5EU3 - chains A and B of the 3 polymer chains in the assembly; structure by X-ray diffraction, 1.97 A resolution.

Chain A:
Molecule: HLA class I histocompatibility antigen, A-2 alpha chain
Source organism: Homo sapiens
UniProtKB: P01892 (1A02_HUMAN); residues 1-276 here correspond to UniProt positions 25-300 (UniProt number = residue number + 24)
Sequence (276 residues; each row starts with the number of its first residue):
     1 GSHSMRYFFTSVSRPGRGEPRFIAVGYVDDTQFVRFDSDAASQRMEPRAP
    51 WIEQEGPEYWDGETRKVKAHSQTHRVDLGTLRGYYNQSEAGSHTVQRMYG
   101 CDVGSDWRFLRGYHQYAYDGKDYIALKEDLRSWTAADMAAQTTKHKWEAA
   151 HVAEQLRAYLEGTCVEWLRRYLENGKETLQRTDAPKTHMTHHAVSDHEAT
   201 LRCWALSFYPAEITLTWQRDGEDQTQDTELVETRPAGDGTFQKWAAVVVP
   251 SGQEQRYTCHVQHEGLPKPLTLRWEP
Disulfide bonds: Cys101-Cys164, Cys203-Cys259

Chain B:
Molecule: Beta-2-microglobulin
Source organism: Homo sapiens
UniProtKB: P61769 (B2MG_HUMAN); residues 1-99 here correspond to UniProt positions 21-119 (UniProt number = residue number + 20)
Sequence (100 residues; each row starts with the number of its first residue; numbering starts at 0):
     0 MIQRTPKIQVYSRHPAENGKSNFLNCYVSGFHPSDIEVDLLKNGERIEKV
    50 EHSDLSFSKDWSFYLLYYTEFTPTEKDEYACRVNHVTLSQPKIVKWDRDM
Construct notes: initiating methionine (0)
Disulfide bonds: Cys25-Cys80
UniProt features mapped onto this chain:
  - modified residue: Gln2 (Pyrrolidone carboxylic acid)
  - glycosylation: Ile1 (N-linked (Glc) (glycation) isoleucine), Lys19 (N-linked (Glc) (glycation) lysine), Lys41 (N-linked (Glc) (glycation) lysine), Lys48 (N-linked (Glc) (glycation) lysine), Lys58 (N-linked (Glc) (glycation) lysine), Lys91 (N-linked (Glc) (glycation) lysine), Lys94 (N-linked (Glc) (glycation) lysine)

Interface between chain A and chain B:
Pairs across the interface - 58 pairs, chain A then chain B:
  Phe8(A) - Ser55(B)
  Phe8(A) - Phe56(B)
  Phe9(A) - Phe56(B)
  Thr10(A) - Leu54(B)
  Thr10(A) - Phe56(B)
  Thr10(A) - Phe62(B)
  Val12(A) - Ser33(B)
  Ile23(A) - Leu54(B)
  Val25(A) - Asp53(B)
  Val25(A) - Leu54(B)
  Val25(A) - Ser55(B)
  Tyr27(A) - Ser55(B)
  Tyr27(A) - Tyr63(B)
  Gln32(A) - Asp53(B)  hydrogen bond
  Arg35(A) - Asp53(B)  salt bridge
  Arg48(A) - Asp53(B)  salt bridge
  Gln96(A) - His31(B)
  Gln96(A) - Phe56(B)
  Gln96(A) - Trp60(B)  hydrogen bond (side chain-backbone)
  Gln96(A) - Phe62(B)
  Arg97(A) - Phe56(B)
  Met98(A) - Phe56(B)  hydrophobic
  Gln115(A) - Trp60(B)
  Tyr116(A) - Trp60(B)
  Ala117(A) - Trp60(B)
  Asp119(A) - Met0(B)  hydrogen bond (backbone-backbone)
  Asp119(A) - Ile1(B)
  Asp119(A) - His31(B)
  Gly120(A) - Ile1(B)
  Gly120(A) - Arg3(B)  hydrogen bond (backbone-side chain)
  Gly120(A) - His31(B)  hydrogen bond (backbone-side chain)
  Gly120(A) - Trp60(B)
  Lys121(A) - Ile1(B)
  Asp122(A) - Trp60(B)  hydrogen bond
  Thr190(A) - Met99(B)  hydrogen bond (side chain-backbone)
  His192(A) - Asp98(B)
  His192(A) - Met99(B)  hydrogen bond (side chain-backbone)
  Arg202(A) - Met99(B)  hydrogen bond (side chain-backbone)
  Trp204(A) - Met99(B)  hydrogen bond (side chain-backbone)
  Val231(A) - Gln8(B)
  Glu232(A) - Lys6(B)
  Glu232(A) - Gln8(B)  hydrogen bond (backbone-side chain)
  Glu232(A) - Ser28(B)  hydrogen bond
  Arg234(A) - Gln8(B)  hydrogen bond
  Arg234(A) - Tyr10(B)
  Arg234(A) - Tyr26(B)
  Pro235(A) - Tyr10(B)  hydrogen bond (backbone-side chain)
  Pro235(A) - Asn24(B)
  Pro235(A) - Tyr26(B)
  Ala236(A) - Arg12(B)  hydrogen bond (backbone-side chain)
  Ala236(A) - Asn24(B)  hydrogen bond (backbone-side chain)
  Gly237(A) - Arg12(B)  hydrogen bond (backbone-side chain)
  Gly237(A) - Leu65(B)
  Asp238(A) - Arg12(B)
  Asp238(A) - His13(B)
  Gln242(A) - Tyr10(B)
  Gln242(A) - Ser11(B)
  Gln242(A) - Arg12(B)
Also at the interface, not in a pair above, chain A (36 interface residues in all): His93, Thr94, Thr233, Trp244
Also at the interface, not in a pair above, chain B (25 interface residues in all): Asp59

In short:
36 residues of chain A face 25 of chain B across their interface; the contacts include 17 hydrogen bonds and 2
salt bridges. Polar pairs include Arg35(A)-Asp53(B), Arg48(A)-Asp53(B) and Gln32(A)-Asp53(B).
Chain A is HLA class I histocompatibility antigen, A-2 alpha chain and chain B is Beta-2-microglobulin, both
from Homo sapiens; the structure, HLA Class I antigen, was determined by X-ray diffraction (same publication
as 5EU4, 5EU5 and 5EU6).
